PDB entry 9BRH | X-ray diffraction, 3.69 A resolution | chain A

# Chain A
Molecule: G protein-coupled receptor kinase 5
Source organism: Homo sapiens
Reference sequence: P34947 (GRK5_HUMAN); residue numbers follow UniProt; this construct covers 1-590
Chain sequence (598 residues; each row starts with the number of its first residue):
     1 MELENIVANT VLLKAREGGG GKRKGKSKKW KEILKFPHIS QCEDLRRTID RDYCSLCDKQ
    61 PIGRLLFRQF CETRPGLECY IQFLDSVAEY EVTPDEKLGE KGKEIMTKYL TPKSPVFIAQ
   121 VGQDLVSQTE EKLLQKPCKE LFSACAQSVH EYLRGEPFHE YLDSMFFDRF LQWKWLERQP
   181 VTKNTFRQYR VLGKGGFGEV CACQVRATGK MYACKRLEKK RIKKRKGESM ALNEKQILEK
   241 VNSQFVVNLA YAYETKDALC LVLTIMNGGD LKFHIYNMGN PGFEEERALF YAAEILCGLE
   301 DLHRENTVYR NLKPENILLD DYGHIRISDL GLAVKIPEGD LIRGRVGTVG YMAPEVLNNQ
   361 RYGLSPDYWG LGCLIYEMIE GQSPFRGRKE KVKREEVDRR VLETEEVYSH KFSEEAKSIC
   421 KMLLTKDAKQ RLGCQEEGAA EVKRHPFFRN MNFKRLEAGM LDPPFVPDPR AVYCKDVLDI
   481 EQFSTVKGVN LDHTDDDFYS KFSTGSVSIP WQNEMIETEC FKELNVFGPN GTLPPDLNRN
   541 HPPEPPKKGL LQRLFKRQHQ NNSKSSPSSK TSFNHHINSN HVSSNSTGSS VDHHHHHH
Unresolved in the structure: 1-24, 475-489, 543-598
Differences from the reference sequence: engineered mutation Asn-311 (Asp in P34947); expression tag (591-598)
Small-molecule neighbours: A1AQ7 ((3Z)-N-[(1R)-1-(4-fluorophenyl)ethyl]-3-({4-[(furan-3-carbonyl)amino]-3,5-dimethyl-1H-pyrrol-2-yl}methylidene)-2-oxo-3,7-dihydro-2H-indole-5-carboxamide): Leu-192, Gly-193, Lys-194, Gly-195, Gly-196, Phe-197, Gly-198, Glu-199, Val-200, Ala-213, Lys-215, Glu-234, Val-247, Leu-263, Thr-264, Ile-265, Met-266, Asn-267, Gly-269, Leu-318, Ser-328, Asp-329, Val-472, Tyr-473, Cys-474

# Summary
Bound to chain A: compound A1AQ7.
Chain A is G protein-coupled receptor kinase 5 (Homo sapiens); the structure, Crystal Structure of Human G
Protein-Coupled Receptor Kinase 5 in Complex with GRL056-21, was determined by X-ray diffraction together with
9BRE, 9BRG, 9BRI and 9BRJ from the same study.
